PDB entry 9CAQ | electron microscopy, 3.20 A resolution | chains 3 and O of the 14 polymer chains in the assembly

[Chain 3]
Molecule: DNA replication licensing factor MCM3
Source organism: Homo sapiens
Notes: EC 3.6.4.12
UniProt: P25205 (MCM3_HUMAN); residues 1-808 here = UniProt positions 1-808
Chain sequence (808 residues; numbered 1 to 808; the number before each row is that of its first residue):
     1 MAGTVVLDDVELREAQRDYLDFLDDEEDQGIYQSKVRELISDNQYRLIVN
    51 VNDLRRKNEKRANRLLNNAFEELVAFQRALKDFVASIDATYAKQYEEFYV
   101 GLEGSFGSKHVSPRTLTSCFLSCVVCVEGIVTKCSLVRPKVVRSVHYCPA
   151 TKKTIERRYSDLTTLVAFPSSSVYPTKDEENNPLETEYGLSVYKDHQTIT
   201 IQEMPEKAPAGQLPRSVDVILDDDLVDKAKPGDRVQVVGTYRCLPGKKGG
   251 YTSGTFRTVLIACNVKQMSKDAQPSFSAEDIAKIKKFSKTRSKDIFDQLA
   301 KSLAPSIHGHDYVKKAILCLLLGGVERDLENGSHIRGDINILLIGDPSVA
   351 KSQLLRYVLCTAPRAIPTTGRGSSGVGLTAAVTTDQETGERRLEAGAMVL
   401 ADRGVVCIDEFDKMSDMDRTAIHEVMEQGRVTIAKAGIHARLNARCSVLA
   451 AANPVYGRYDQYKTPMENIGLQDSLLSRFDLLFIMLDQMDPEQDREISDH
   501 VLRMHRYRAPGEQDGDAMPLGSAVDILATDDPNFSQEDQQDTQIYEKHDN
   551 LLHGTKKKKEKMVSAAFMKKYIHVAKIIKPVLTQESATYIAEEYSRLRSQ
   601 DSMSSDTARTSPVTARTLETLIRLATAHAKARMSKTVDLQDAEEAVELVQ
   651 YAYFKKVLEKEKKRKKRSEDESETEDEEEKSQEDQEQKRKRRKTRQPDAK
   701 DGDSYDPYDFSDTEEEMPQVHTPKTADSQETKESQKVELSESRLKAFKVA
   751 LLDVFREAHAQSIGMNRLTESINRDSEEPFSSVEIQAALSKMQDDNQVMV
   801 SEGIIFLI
Unresolved in the structure: 1-3, 519-542, 553-565, 660-808
Small-molecule neighbours:
  - ADP (adenosine-5'-diphosphate): Ile307, His308, His310, Pro347, Ser348, Val349, Ala350, Lys351, Ser352, Gln353, Ile497, Val501
  - ADP: Ile335, His423, Glu427, Arg478, Ala615, Arg616, Glu619
UniProt features mapped onto this chain:
  - motif: Ser477 to Asp480 (Arginine finger)
  - binding site (ADP): Gln353, Leu393, Glu394, Ala395, Ala397
  - binding site (ATP): Ala523, Arg664
  - modified residue: Ala2 (N-acetylalanine), Ser160 (Phosphoserine), Ser275 (Phosphoserine), Lys293 (N6-acetyllysine), Ser535 (Phosphoserine), Lys547 (N6-acetyllysine), Ser611 (Phosphoserine), Ser668 (Phosphoserine), Ser672 (Phosphoserine), Thr674 (Phosphothreonine), Ser681 (Phosphoserine), Tyr708 (Phosphotyrosine), Ser711 (Phosphoserine), Thr713 (Phosphothreonine), Thr722 (Phosphothreonine), Thr725 (Phosphothreonine), Ser728 (Phosphoserine), Ser734 (Phosphoserine)
  - mutagenesis: Ser535 (S535A: 50% reduction in phosphorylation by ATM or ATR)

[Chain O]
Molecule: 44-nt DNA strand
Sequence (44 nucleotides; each row starts with the number of its first residue):
     2 AAAAAAAAAAAAAAAAAAAAAAATTTTTTTTTTTTTTTTTTTTT

[Interface between chain 3 and chain O]
Contacting residue pairs - 8 pairs, chain 3 then chain O:
  Lys247(3) - DA21(O)  salt bridge to the phosphate
  Lys247(3) - DA22(O)  phosphate contact
  Ser253(3) - DA20(O)  phosphate contact
  Thr255(3) - DA20(O)  phosphate contact
  Thr383(3) - DA11(O)  phosphate contact
  Thr384(3) - DA12(O)  hydrogen bond to the phosphate
  Gln386(3) - DA13(O)  hydrogen bond to the base
  Arg391(3) - DA12(O)  salt bridge to the phosphate
Also at the interface, not in a pair above, chain 3 (8 interface residues in all): Gly246

[In short]
8 residues of chain 3 and 6 residues of chain O are in contact; the contacts include 2 hydrogen bonds and 2
salt bridges. Polar contacts include Gln386(3)-DA13(O), Thr384(3)-DA12(O) and Lys247(3)-DA21(O). Bound to
chain 3: ADP.
Chain 3 is DNA replication licensing factor MCM3 (Homo sapiens) and chain O is a 44-nt DNA strand; the
structure, Cryo-EM structure of a human MCM2-7 double hexamer formed from independently loaded MCM2-7 single
hexamers, was determined by electron microscopy, deposited together with 8W0E, 8W0F, 8W0G and 8W0I.
